Entry 5D7G (X-ray diffraction, 3.00 A resolution); this record covers chains A and D of the 4 polymer chains in the assembly.

Chain A:
Name: Autophagy protein 5
From: Homo sapiens
UniProtKB: Q9H1Y0 (ATG5_HUMAN); residues 1-275 here = UniProt positions 1-275
Chain sequence (280 residues; each row starts with the number of its first residue; numbers below 1 keep their minus sign (Gly-4 is residue -4)):
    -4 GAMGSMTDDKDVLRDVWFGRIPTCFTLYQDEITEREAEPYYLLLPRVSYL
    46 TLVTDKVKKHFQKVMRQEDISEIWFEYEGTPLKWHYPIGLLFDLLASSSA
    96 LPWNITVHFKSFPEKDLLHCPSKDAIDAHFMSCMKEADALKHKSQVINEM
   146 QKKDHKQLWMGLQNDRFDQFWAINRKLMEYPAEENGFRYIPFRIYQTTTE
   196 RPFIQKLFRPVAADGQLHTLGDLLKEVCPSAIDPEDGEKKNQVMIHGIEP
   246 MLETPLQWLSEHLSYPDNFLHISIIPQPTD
Not modelled in the structure: -4 to 1, 195-196, 228-234, 274-275
Sequence notes: expression tag (-4 to 0); engineered mutation Asp122 (Glu in Q9H1Y0)
What the authors report for this chain:
  - mutagenesis - E122D: decreased binding to ATG12
  - mutagenesis - E122D: unchanged binding to Autophagy-related protein 16-1 (chain D)
  - post-translational modification sites: Lys130 (citing earlier work)
  - mutagenesis - E122D: unchanged stability

Chain D:
Name: Autophagy-related protein 16-1
From: Homo sapiens
UniProtKB: Q676U5 (A16L1_HUMAN); numbering as in UniProt (aligned over 1-69)
Chain sequence (71 residues; numbered -1 to 69; the number before each row is that of its first residue; numbers below 1 keep their minus sign (Gly-1 is residue -1)):
    -1 GSMSSGLRAADFPRWKRHISEQLRRRDRLQRQAFEEIILQYNKLLEKSDL
    49 HSVLAQKLQAEKHDVPNRHEI
Not modelled in the structure: -1 to 9, 50-69
Sequence notes: expression tag (-1 to 0)

Interface between chain A and chain D:
Pairs across the interface (7; chain A residue first):
  Pro34(A) with Gln38(D)
  Tyr36(A) with Glu34(D); Ile35(D)
  Ser93(A) with Arg26(D)
  Ala95(A) with Arg26(D)
  Leu96(A) with Ala31(D)
  Pro97(A) with Ala31(D)
Other interface residues (no listed pair), chain A (8 interface residues in all): Glu33, Ser94
Other interface residues (no listed pair), chain D (7 interface residues in all): Gln30, Leu42

In short:
Chain A and chain D form an interface of 8 and 7 residues respectively. From the paper: E122D of chain A
reduces binding to ATG12; a modification site at Lys130(A).
Chain A is Autophagy protein 5 and chain D is Autophagy-related protein 16-1, both from Homo sapiens; the
structure, Structure of human ATG5 E122D-ATG16L1 complex at 3.0 Angstroms, was determined by X-ray
diffraction.
